Entry 8FN4 (electron microscopy, 3.70 A resolution); this record covers chains 1 and 6 of the 6 polymer chains in the assembly.

Chain 1:
Protein: RNA-editing substrate-binding complex protein 1 (RESC1)
Source organism: Trypanosoma brucei
Reference sequence: Q57XL7 (Q57XL7_TRYB2); numbering as in UniProt (aligned over 1-473)
Sequence (473 residues; numbered 1 to 473; the number before each row is that of its first residue):
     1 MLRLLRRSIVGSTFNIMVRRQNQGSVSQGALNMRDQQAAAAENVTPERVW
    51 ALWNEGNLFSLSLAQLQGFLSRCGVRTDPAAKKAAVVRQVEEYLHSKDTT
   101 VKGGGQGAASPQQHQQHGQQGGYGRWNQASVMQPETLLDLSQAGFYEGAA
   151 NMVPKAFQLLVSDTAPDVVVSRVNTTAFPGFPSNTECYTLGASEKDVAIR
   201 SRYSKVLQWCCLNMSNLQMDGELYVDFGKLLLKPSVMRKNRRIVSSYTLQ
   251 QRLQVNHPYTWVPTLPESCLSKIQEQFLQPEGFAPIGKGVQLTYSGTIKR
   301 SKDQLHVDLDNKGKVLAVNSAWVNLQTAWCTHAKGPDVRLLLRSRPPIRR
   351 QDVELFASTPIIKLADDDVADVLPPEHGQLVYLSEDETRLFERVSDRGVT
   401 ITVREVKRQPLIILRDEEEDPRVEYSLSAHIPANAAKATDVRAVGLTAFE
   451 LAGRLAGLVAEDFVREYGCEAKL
Disordered / not traced: 1-121, 164-196
From the paper describing this entry:
  - mutagenesis - R408A: unchanged growth

Chain 6:
Protein: RNA-editing substrate-binding complex protein 6 (RESC6)
Source organism: Trypanosoma brucei
Reference sequence: Q57ZX7 (Q57ZX7_TRYB2); numbering as in UniProt (aligned over 1-516)
Sequence (516 residues; row label = number of the first residue in the row):
     1 MRSALRRCILRHQGCLRMKQSLSAFPTVVTGMTRHQGNSLIGTTHGAELS
    51 LAGDPQSVSHLSARNIATEALQMKKLHQERGGNPMLAQQARRVLFATSIA
   101 GQNLDARSVALLLNTAVYFGMESDAKLVRECIDYCLKNDKLITVDVLPIV
   151 VTACATLKSRDAREVIEMQAQKAARNAKFLDAKDVTNIISAFSKTGINHE
   201 KLFAFLSRRVQTLARVGEFEAAHLVILANAFSRLRYRDKFLFGAIARRAM
   251 SLRERVTVNELVPLIVAFSKIGLKDPKLSKRFATKAMEYVDQMNAEQVAS
   301 MFMAFAYFGIRYDQLFGVLTNRAVELIDEFNAQYISTTLNAFQRIGINNP
   351 ELFDNLAERALAVVQDHDARDISKTVTALAHFGLKDEELFKRLASHAASI
   401 ADQFDAMGLVNTAHAFARTNFLQQDMAVALSERSVYVCRLLDAGETRRLL
   451 WALAKFQVRDPKILTPVFNRCLALHYDFFADPTGSEEIEEIFDFYGPNFC
   501 PPLYQLYISRGSTPQA
Disordered / not traced: 1-57, 510-516

How chain 1 and chain 6 interact:
Pairs across the interface (20; chain 1 residue first):
  Glu135(1) - Leu76(6)
  Thr136(1) - Glu69(6)
  Leu137(1) - Glu69(6)
  Leu137(1) - Met73(6)  hydrophobic
  Leu137(1) - Leu76(6)  hydrophobic
  Leu137(1) - Gln89(6)  hydrogen bond (backbone-side chain)
  Leu138(1) - Gln89(6)  hydrogen bond (backbone-side chain)
  Asp139(1) - Gln89(6)
  Asp139(1) - Arg92(6)  salt bridge
  Leu140(1) - Leu61(6)  hydrophobic
  Leu140(1) - Arg92(6)  hydrogen bond (backbone-side chain)
  Leu140(1) - Ala96(6)  hydrophobic
  Gln142(1) - Arg92(6)
  Tyr146(1) - Arg91(6)  hydrogen bond
  Gln208(1) - Gln403(6)  hydrogen bond
  Tyr247(1) - Arg160(6)
  Ala438(1) - Arg433(6)  hydrogen bond (backbone-side chain)
  Asp440(1) - Tyr436(6)  hydrogen bond
  Arg442(1) - Gln403(6)
  Ala443(1) - Tyr436(6)
Interface residues without a listed pair, chain 1 (17 interface residues in all): Ser141, Phe145, Leu446
Interface residues without a listed pair, chain 6 (15 interface residues in all): Gln72, Val93, Phe95

In short:
17 residues of chain 1 and 15 residues of chain 6 are in contact, with 7 hydrogen bonds and 1 salt bridge.
Among the polar pairs are Asp139(1)-Arg92(6), Leu137(1)-Gln89(6) and Leu138(1)-Gln89(6). The paper reports
that R408A of chain 1 leaves growth unchanged.
Chain 1 is RNA-editing substrate-binding complex protein 1 (RESC1) and chain 6 is RNA-editing
substrate-binding complex protein 6 (RESC6), both from Trypanosoma brucei; the structure, Cryo-EM structure of
RNase-treated RESC-A in trypanosomal RNA editing, was determined by electron microscopy, deposited together
with 8FN6, 8FNC, 8FNF, 8FNI and 8FNK.
